Entry 8G9T (electron microscopy, 3.60 A resolution); this record covers chains B and M of the 15 polymer chains in the assembly.

# Chain B (and M)
Protein: Cas7
From: Neisseria lactamica
Notes: chain M of this document is another copy of the same molecule, construct and numbering; everything in this record applies to it too
UniProt: A0A378VEU0 (A0A378VEU0_NEILA); residues 2-283 here = UniProt positions 2-283
Chain sequence (283 residues; row label = number of the first residue in the row):
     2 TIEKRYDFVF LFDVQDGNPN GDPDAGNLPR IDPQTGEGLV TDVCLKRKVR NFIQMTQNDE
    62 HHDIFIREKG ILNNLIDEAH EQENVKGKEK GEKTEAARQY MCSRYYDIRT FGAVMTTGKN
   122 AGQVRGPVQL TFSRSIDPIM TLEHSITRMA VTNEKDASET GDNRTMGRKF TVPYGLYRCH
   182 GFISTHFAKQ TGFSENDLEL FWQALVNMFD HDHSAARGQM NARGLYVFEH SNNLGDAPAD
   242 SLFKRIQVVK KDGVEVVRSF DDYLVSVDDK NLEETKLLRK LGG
Disordered / not traced: 157-164 (chain M: 75-94)
Differences from the reference sequence: expression tag (284)

# Chain B / chain M interface
Residue-residue contacts - 94 pairs, chain B then chain M:
  Arg6(B) with Asp211(M), salt bridge; His212(M)
  Asp8(B) with Asp211(M)
  Pro24(B) with Ser146(M); Thr148(M); Met167(M), hydrophobic
  Asp25(B) with Glu144(M); Ser146(M), hydrogen bond
  Arg31(B) with His145(M); Ser146(M), hydrogen bond (side chain-backbone); Ile147(M)
  Asp33(B) with Leu143(M); Pro174(M)
  Pro34(B) with Leu143(M)
  Gln35(B) with Met141(M), hydrogen bond; Pro174(M); Val257(M); Val258(M)
  Thr36(B) with Arg259(M)
  Glu38(B) with Arg259(M), salt bridge
  Leu40(B) with Leu143(M), hydrophobic; His145(M)
  Thr42(B) with His145(M)
  Asp43(B) with Lys170(M), salt bridge; Ala216(M)
  Val44(B) with Ile147(M), hydrophobic; Lys170(M)
  Lys47(B) with Ala216(M)
  Arg48(B) with Met150(M)
  Ile67(B) with Arg149(M); Ala151(M)
  Arg68(B) with Met150(M); Ala151(M)
  Glu69(B) with Met150(M)
  Gly71(B) with Ala151(M); Val152(M), hydrogen bond (backbone-backbone)
  Ile72(B) with Val152(M); Thr153(M); Asn154(M); Glu155(M)
  Leu73(B) with Arg149(M); Val152(M), hydrogen bond (backbone-backbone); Thr153(M), hydrogen bond (backbone-backbone)
  Asn74(B) with Thr153(M), hydrogen bond (backbone-backbone); Asn154(M)
  Asn75(B) with Glu155(M)
  Glu96(B) with Asn74(M)
  Arg99(B) with Asn74(M)
  Arg126(B) with Ile72(M); Asp213(M), salt bridge; His214(M); Ser215(M); Arg218(M)
  Gln130(B) with His214(M); Ser215(M), hydrogen bond (side chain-backbone); Ala216(M), hydrogen bond (side chain-backbone)
  Thr132(B) with Gly219(M); Gln220(M)
  Phe133(B) with Asp17(M); His145(M); Lys170(M); Thr172(M)
  Arg135(B) with Asp17(M), salt bridge
  His181(B) with Gln220(M)
  Phe183(B) with His214(M); Gln220(M)
  His187(B) with Met56(M), hydrogen bond; His212(M), hydrogen bond (side chain-backbone)
  Phe188(B) with Gly71(M); Ile72(M), hydrophobic
  Lys190(B) with Asn59(M)
  Gln191(B) with Gly71(M), hydrogen bond (side chain-backbone); Ile72(M); Leu73(M); Asn74(M)
  His231(B) with Asp211(M)
  Asn234(B) with His212(M), hydrogen bond (backbone-side chain)
  Leu235(B) with Phe53(M), hydrophobic; Thr57(M); Gln204(M); His212(M)
  Gly236(B) with Asn208(M), hydrogen bond (backbone-side chain); His212(M), hydrogen bond (backbone-side chain)
  Ala238(B) with Asp211(M)
  Pro239(B) with Val207(M), hydrophobic; Asn208(M); Asp211(M)
  Ala240(B) with Asp211(M), hydrogen bond (backbone-side chain)
  Asp241(B) with Asn222(M); Arg224(M), salt bridge
  Phe244(B) with Gln220(M)
  Lys245(B) with Arg224(M); Ser260(M); Asp262(M), salt bridge
Interface residues without a listed pair, chain B (48 interface residues in all): Lys70
Interface residues without a listed pair, chain M (49 interface residues in all): Asn52, Lys70, Asn164

# Overview
48 residues of chain B and 49 residues of chain M are in contact, with 16 hydrogen bonds and 7 salt bridges.
Polar pairs include Arg6(B)-Asp211(M), Glu38(B)-Arg259(M) and Asp43(B)-Lys170(M).
Chain B and chain M are both Cas7 (Neisseria lactamica); the structure, Exploiting Activation and Inactivation
Mechanisms in Type I-C CRISPR-Cas3 for Genome Editing Applications, was determined by electron microscopy
(same publication as 8G9S, 8G9U, 8GAF, 8GAM and 8GAN).
